PDB entry 7Q5B | electron microscopy, 3.98 A resolution | chains R and A of the 13 polymer chains in the assembly

# Chain R
Molecule: 56-nt DNA strand
Sequence (56 nucleotides; row label = number of the first residue in the row; numbers below 1 keep their minus sign (DG-27 is residue -27)):
   -27 GAGCCCGTAA TACAACAGAT TTTTTCTCTT AGTTTTAAAT TTTTATATTT CGTCGA

# Chain A
Molecule: Transposon Ty3-G Gag-Pol polyprotein
From: Saccharomyces cerevisiae S288C
UniProtKB: Q99315 (YG31B_YEAST); residues -1010 to 536 here correspond to UniProt positions 1-1547 (UniProt number = residue number + 1011)
Amino-acid sequence (1547 residues; row label = number of the first residue in the row; numbers below 1 keep their minus sign (Met-1010 is residue -1010)):
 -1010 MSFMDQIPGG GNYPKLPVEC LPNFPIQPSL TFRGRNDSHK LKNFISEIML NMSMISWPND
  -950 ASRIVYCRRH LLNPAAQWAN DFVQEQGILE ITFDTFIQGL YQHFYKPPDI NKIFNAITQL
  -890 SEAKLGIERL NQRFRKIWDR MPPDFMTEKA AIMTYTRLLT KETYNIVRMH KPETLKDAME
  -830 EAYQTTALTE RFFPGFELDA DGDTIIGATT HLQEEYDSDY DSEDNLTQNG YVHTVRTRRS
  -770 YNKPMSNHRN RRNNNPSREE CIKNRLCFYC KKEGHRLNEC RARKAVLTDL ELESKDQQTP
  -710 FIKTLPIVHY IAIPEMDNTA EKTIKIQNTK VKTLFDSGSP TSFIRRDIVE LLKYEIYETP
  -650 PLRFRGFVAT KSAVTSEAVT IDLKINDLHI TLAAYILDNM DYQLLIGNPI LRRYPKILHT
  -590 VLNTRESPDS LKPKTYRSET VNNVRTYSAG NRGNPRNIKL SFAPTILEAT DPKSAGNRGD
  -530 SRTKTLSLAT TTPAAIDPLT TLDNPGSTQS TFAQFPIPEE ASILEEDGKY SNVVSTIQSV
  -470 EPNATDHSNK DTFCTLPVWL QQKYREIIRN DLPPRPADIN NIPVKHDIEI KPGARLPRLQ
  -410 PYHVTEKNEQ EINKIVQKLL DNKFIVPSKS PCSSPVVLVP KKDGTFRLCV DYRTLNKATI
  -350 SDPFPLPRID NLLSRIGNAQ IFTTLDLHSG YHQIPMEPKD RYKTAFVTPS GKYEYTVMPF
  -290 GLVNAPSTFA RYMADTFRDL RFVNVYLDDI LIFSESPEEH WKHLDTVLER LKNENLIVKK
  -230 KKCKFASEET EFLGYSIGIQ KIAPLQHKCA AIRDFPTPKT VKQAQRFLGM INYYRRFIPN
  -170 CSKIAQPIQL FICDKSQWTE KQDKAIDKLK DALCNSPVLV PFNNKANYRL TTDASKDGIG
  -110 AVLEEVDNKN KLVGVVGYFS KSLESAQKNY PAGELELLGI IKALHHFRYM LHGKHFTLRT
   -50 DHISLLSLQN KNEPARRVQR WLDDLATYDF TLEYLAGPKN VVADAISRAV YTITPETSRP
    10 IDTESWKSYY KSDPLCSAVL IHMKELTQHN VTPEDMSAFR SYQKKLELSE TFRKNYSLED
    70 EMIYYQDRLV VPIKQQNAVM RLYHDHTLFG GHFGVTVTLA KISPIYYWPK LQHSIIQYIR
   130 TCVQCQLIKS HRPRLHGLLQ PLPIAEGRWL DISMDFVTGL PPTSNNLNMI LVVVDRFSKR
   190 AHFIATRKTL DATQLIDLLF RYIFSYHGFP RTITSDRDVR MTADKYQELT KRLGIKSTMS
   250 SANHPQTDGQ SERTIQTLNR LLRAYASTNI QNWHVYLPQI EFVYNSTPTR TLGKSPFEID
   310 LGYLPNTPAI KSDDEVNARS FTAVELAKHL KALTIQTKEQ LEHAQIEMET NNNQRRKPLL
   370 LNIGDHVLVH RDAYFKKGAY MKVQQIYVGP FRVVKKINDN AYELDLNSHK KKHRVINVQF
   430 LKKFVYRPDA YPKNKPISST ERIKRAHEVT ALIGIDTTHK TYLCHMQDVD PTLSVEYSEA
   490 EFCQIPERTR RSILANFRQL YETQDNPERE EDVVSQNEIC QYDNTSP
Not modelled in the structure: -1010 to 16, 198-200, 438-536
UniProt features mapped onto this chain:
  - zinc finger: Arg-746 to Ala-729 (CCHC-type)
  - region: His95 to Cys134 (Integrase-type zinc finger-like)
  - active site: Asp-675 (For protease activity)
  - binding site (Mg(2+)): Asp-325, Asp-263, Asp-262, Asp-118, Glu-75, Asp-50, Asp164, Asp225
  - site (Cleavage): Gly-804, Ala-803, His-778, Thr-777, His-702, Tyr-701, Asn-569, Asn-568, Ser-476, Thr-475, Tyr0, Thr1, Ser26, Ala27
  - modified residue: Ser-1009 (N-acetylserine)

# Interface between chain R and chain A
Contacting residue pairs (30; chain R residue first):
  DC-22(R) - Lys119(A)  phosphate contact
  DG-21(R) - Tyr116(A)  hydrogen bond to the phosphate
  DG-21(R) - Pro118(A)  phosphate contact
  DG-21(R) - Lys119(A)  phosphate contact
  DT-20(R) - Arg77(A)  salt bridge to the phosphate
  DT-20(R) - Tyr116(A)  phosphate contact
  DT-20(R) - Gln121(A)  base contact
  DA-19(R) - Gln121(A)  hydrogen bond to the base
  DC-15(R) - Arg141(A)  hydrogen bond to the base
  DC-15(R) - Arg364(A)  sugar contact
  DA-14(R) - Arg141(A)  sugar contact
  DA-14(R) - Leu144(A)  phosphate contact
  DT-8(R) - Tyr389(A)  phosphate contact
  DT-8(R) - Met390(A)  phosphate contact
  DT-8(R) - Lys391(A)  salt bridge to the phosphate
  DT-7(R) - Gly387(A)  base contact
  DT-5(R) - Lys197(A)  hydrogen bond to the base
  DT-4(R) - Lys197(A)  phosphate contact
  DT-4(R) - Arg229(A)  base contact
  DT-3(R) - Ala201(A)  phosphate contact
  DT-3(R) - Thr202(A)  hydrogen bond to the phosphate
  DT-3(R) - Val228(A)  base contact
  DC-2(R) - Ala201(A)  phosphate contact
  DC-2(R) - Thr202(A)  phosphate contact
  DC-2(R) - Gln203(A)  hydrogen bond to the phosphate
  DC-2(R) - Arg229(A)  phosphate contact
  DT-1(R) - Ala232(A)  phosphate contact
  DT-1(R) - Asp233(A)  hydrogen bond to the phosphate
  DT-1(R) - Lys234(A)  phosphate contact
  DT-1(R) - Lys421(A)  sugar contact
Other interface residues (no listed pair), chain R (16 interface residues in all): DA-16, DA-13, DT-6
Other interface residues (no listed pair), chain A (25 interface residues in all): Gln75, Pro142, Ile205

# In short
Chain R and chain A form an interface of 16 and 25 residues respectively, with 7 hydrogen bonds and 2 salt
bridges. Polar contacts include DA-19(R)-Gln121(A), DC-15(R)-Arg141(A) and DT-5(R)-Lys197(A). UniProt lists
active-site residue Asp-675(A) and 8 Mg2+-binding residues on chain A.
Here chain R is a 56-nt DNA strand and chain A is Transposon Ty3-G Gag-Pol polyprotein (Saccharomyces
cerevisiae S288C). Entry 7Q5B (Cryo-EM structure of Ty3 retrotransposon targeting a TFIIIB-bound tRNA gene)
was determined by electron microscopy.
